PDB entry 8DR3 | electron microscopy, 2.20 A resolution | chains F and G of the 12 polymer chains in the assembly

Chain F (and G):
Name: Proliferating cell nuclear antigen
Source organism: Saccharomyces cerevisiae
Notes: chain G of this document is another copy of the same molecule, construct and numbering; everything in this record applies to it too
UniProtKB: P15873 (PCNA_YEAST); residue numbers follow UniProt; this construct covers 1-258
Chain sequence (277 residues; each row starts with the number of its first residue; numbers below 1 keep their minus sign (Met-18 is residue -18)):
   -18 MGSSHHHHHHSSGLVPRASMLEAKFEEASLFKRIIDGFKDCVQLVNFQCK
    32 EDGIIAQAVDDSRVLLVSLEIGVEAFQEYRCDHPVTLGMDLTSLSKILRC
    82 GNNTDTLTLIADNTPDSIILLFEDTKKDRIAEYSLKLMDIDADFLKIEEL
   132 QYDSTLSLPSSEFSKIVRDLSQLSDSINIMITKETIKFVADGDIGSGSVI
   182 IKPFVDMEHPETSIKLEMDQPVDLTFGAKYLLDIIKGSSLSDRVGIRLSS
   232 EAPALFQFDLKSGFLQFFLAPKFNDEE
Not modelled in the structure: -18 to -2, 257-258 (chain G: -18 to -2, 256-258)
Differences from the reference sequence: expression tag (-18 to 0)
UniProt features mapped onto this chain:
  - DNA-binding region: Arg61 to Arg80
  - cross-link (Glycyl lysine isopeptide (Lys-Gly)): Lys127 (interchain with G-Cter in SUMO), Lys164 (interchain with G-Cter in SUMO)

Interface between chain F and chain G:
Residue-residue contacts - 27 pairs, chain F then chain G:
  Lys146(F) - Cys81(G)  hydrogen bond (side chain-backbone)
  Ile147(F) - Arg110(G)
  Asp150(F) - Cys81(G)
  Gln153(F) - Lys77(G)
  Gln153(F) - Arg80(G)
  Leu154(F) - Ile78(G)  hydrophobic
  Leu154(F) - Tyr114(G)  hydrophobic
  Gly173(F) - Lys117(G)
  Asp174(F) - Lys117(G)
  Ile175(F) - Ser74(G)
  Ile175(F) - Leu116(G)
  Ile175(F) - Lys117(G)  hydrogen bond (backbone-backbone)
  Gly176(F) - Ser115(G)
  Gly176(F) - Lys117(G)
  Ser177(F) - Tyr114(G)
  Ser177(F) - Ser115(G)  hydrogen bond (backbone-backbone)
  Gly178(F) - Glu113(G)
  Gly178(F) - Tyr114(G)
  Ser179(F) - Ala112(G)
  Ser179(F) - Glu113(G)  hydrogen bond (backbone-backbone)
  Val180(F) - Arg110(G)
  Val180(F) - Ile111(G)
  Val180(F) - Tyr114(G)
  Ile181(F) - Arg110(G)
  Ile181(F) - Ile111(G)  hydrogen bond (backbone-backbone)
  Ile182(F) - Arg110(G)
  Lys183(F) - Asp109(G)
Interface residues without a listed pair, chain F (17 interface residues in all): Leu151
Interface residues without a listed pair, chain G (15 interface residues in all): Asn83

Overview:
The interface between chain F and chain G involves 17 residues on one side and 15 on the other; the contacts
include 5 hydrogen bonds. Polar pairs include Lys146(F)-Cys81(G), Ile175(F)-Lys117(G) and Ser177(F)-Ser115(G).
Both chains are Proliferating cell nuclear antigen (Saccharomyces cerevisiae). Entry 8DR3 (Closed state of
RFC:PCNA bound to a 3' ss/dsDNA junction (DNA2) with NTD) was determined by electron microscopy (same
publication as 8DQW, 8DQX, 8DQZ, 8DR0, 8DR1, 8DR4 and 3 further entries).
